PDB entry 3NBN | X-ray diffraction, 3.45 A resolution | chains A and Y of the 8 polymer chains in the assembly

== Chain A ==
Molecule: Recombining binding protein suppressor of hairless
Source organism: Homo sapiens
UniProtKB: Q06330 (SUH_HUMAN); residues 9-434 here correspond to UniProt positions 23-448 (UniProt number = residue number + 14)
Sequence (433 residues; numbered 8 to 440; the number before each row is that of its first residue):
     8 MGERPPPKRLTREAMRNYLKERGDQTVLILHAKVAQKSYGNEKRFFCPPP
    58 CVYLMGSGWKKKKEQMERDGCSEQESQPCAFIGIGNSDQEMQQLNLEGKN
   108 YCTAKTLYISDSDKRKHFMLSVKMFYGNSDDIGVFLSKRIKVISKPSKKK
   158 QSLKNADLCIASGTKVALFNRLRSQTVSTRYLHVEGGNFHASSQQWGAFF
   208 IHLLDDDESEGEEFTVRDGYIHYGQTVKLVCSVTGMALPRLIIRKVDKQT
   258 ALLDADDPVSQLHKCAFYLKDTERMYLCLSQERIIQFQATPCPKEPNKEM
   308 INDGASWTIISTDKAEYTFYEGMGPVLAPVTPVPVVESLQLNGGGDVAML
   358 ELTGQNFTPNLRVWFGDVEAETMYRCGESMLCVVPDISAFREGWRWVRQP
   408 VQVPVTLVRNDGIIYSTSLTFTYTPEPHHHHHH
Disordered / not traced: 8-11, 435-440
Construct notes: expression tag (8, 435-440)
Swiss-Prot annotation at these positions:
  - region (DNA-binding): Gln43 to Phe53, Ser151 to Lys156, Arg178 to Thr183
  - modified residue: Lys161 (N6-acetyllysine)

== Chain Y ==
Molecule: DNA, HES1 promoter
Sequence (37 nucleotides; each row starts with the number of its first residue):
     1 ACTCGTGTGAAACTTCCCAAACTTTCTTTCCCACAGT

== Interface between chain A and chain Y ==
Pairs across the interface (18; chain A residue first):
  Lys44(A) - DT29(Y)  phosphate contact
  Tyr46(A) - DT28(Y)  sugar contact
  Tyr46(A) - DT29(Y)  hydrogen bond to the phosphate
  Lys123(A) - DT28(Y)  salt bridge to the phosphate
  Ser151(A) - DT28(Y)  hydrogen bond to the phosphate
  Ser151(A) - DT29(Y)  base contact
  Lys152(A) - DT29(Y)  base contact
  Ser154(A) - DT27(Y)  hydrogen bond to the phosphate
  Lys156(A) - DC26(Y)  sugar contact
  Lys156(A) - DT27(Y)  salt bridge to the phosphate
  Lys157(A) - DC26(Y)  phosphate contact
  Ser159(A) - DC26(Y)  phosphate contact
  Lys161(A) - DT25(Y)  hydrogen bond to the phosphate
  Lys161(A) - DC26(Y)  salt bridge to the phosphate
  Arg180(A) - DA35(Y)  phosphate contact
  Arg180(A) - DG36(Y)  salt bridge to the phosphate
  Gln182(A) - DA35(Y)  hydrogen bond to the base
  Gln182(A) - DG36(Y)  sugar contact
Also at the interface, not in a pair above, chain A (15 interface residues in all): Leu165, Ser181, Val184
Also at the interface, not in a pair above, chain Y (9 interface residues in all): DC30, DC34

== Summary ==
The interface between chain A and chain Y involves 15 residues on one side and 9 on the other; the contacts
include 5 hydrogen bonds and 4 salt bridges. Polar pairs include Gln182(A)-DA35(Y), Tyr46(A)-DT29(Y) and
Ser151(A)-DT28(Y).
Here chain A is Recombining binding protein suppressor of hairless (Homo sapiens) and chain Y is DNA, HES1
promoter. Entry 3NBN (Crystal structure of a dimer of Notch Transcription Complex trimers on HES1 DNA) was
determined by X-ray diffraction.
